Entry 7BV6 (X-ray diffraction, 3.05 A resolution); this record covers chains A and D of the 4 polymer chains in the assembly.

== Chain A ==
Molecule: Vesicle-associated membrane protein 8
Source organism: Homo sapiens
UniProtKB: Q9BV40 (VAMP8_HUMAN); residues 8-75 here = UniProt positions 8-75
Chain sequence (68 residues; row label = number of the first residue in the row):
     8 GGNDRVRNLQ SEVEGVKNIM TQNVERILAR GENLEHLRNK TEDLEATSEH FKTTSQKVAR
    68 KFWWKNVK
Disordered / not traced: 8, 75
Curated features (UniProtKB/Swiss-Prot):
  - site: Arg-33 (Interaction with STX8)
  - modified residue: Ser-18 (Phosphoserine), Thr-28 (Phosphothreonine), Thr-48 (Phosphothreonine), Thr-54 (Phosphothreonine), Ser-55 (Phosphoserine)
  - lipidation ((Microbial infection) N6-stearoyl lysine): Lys-64, Lys-68
  - mutagenesis: Lys-64 to Lys-68 (Abolished stearoylation in response to S.flexneri infection), Lys-72 (K72R: Does not affect stearoylation in response to S.flexneri infection)

== Chain D ==
Molecule: Synaptosomal-associated protein 29
Source organism: Homo sapiens
UniProtKB: O95721 (SNP29_HUMAN); residue numbers follow UniProt; this construct covers 191-258
Chain sequence (68 residues; row label = number of the first residue in the row):
   191 KNPHLRAYHQ KIDSNLDELS MGLGRLKDIA LGMQTEIEEQ DDILDRLTTK VDKLDVNIKS
   251 TERKVRQL
Disordered / not traced: 191
Curated features (UniProtKB/Swiss-Prot):
  - modified residue (Phosphoserine): Ser-204, Ser-210

== How chain A and chain D interact ==
Residue-residue contacts - 44 pairs, chain A then chain D:
  Arg-12(A) / Leu-206(D)
  Leu-16(A) / Leu-206(D)  hydrophobic
  Leu-16(A) / Leu-209(D)  hydrophobic
  Leu-16(A) / Ser-210(D)
  Leu-16(A) / Leu-213(D)  hydrophobic
  Glu-19(A) / Ser-210(D)
  Glu-19(A) / Leu-213(D)
  Val-20(A) / Leu-213(D)  hydrophobic
  Val-23(A) / Leu-213(D)
  Val-23(A) / Leu-216(D)
  Val-23(A) / Lys-217(D)
  Ile-26(A) / Lys-217(D)
  Ile-26(A) / Ala-220(D)  hydrophobic
  Ile-26(A) / Leu-221(D)  hydrophobic
  Met-27(A) / Ala-220(D)  hydrophobic
  Met-27(A) / Met-223(D)  hydrophobic
  Asn-30(A) / Ala-220(D)  hydrogen bond (side chain-backbone)
  Asn-30(A) / Met-223(D)
  Asn-30(A) / Gln-224(D)
  Arg-33(A) / Ile-227(D)
  Arg-33(A) / Glu-228(D)
  Arg-33(A) / Asp-231(D)  salt bridge
  Ile-34(A) / Ile-227(D)  hydrophobic
  Arg-37(A) / Gln-230(D)  hydrogen bond
  Asn-40(A) / Asp-231(D)
  Asn-40(A) / Leu-234(D)
  Leu-44(A) / Leu-237(D)  hydrophobic
  Leu-44(A) / Thr-238(D)
  Lys-47(A) / Thr-238(D)
  Lys-47(A) / Asp-242(D)  salt bridge
  Asp-50(A) / Asp-245(D)
  Leu-51(A) / Val-241(D)  hydrophobic
  Leu-51(A) / Leu-244(D)  hydrophobic
  Leu-51(A) / Asp-245(D)
  Leu-51(A) / Ile-248(D)  hydrophobic
  Thr-54(A) / Asp-245(D)  hydrogen bond
  Thr-54(A) / Ile-248(D)
  Thr-54(A) / Lys-249(D)  hydrogen bond
  His-57(A) / Glu-252(D)  salt bridge
  Phe-58(A) / Ile-248(D)  hydrophobic
  Phe-58(A) / Thr-251(D)
  Thr-61(A) / Val-255(D)
  Val-65(A) / Val-255(D)
  Val-65(A) / Leu-258(D)
Interface residues without a listed pair, chain A (27 interface residues in all): Leu-41, Thr-48, Ser-55, Ser-62, Lys-68, Phe-69
Interface residues without a listed pair, chain D (32 interface residues in all): Asp-203, Asp-207, Gly-214, Asp-235, Arg-256
The authors on this interface:
  - pairs named by the authors: Gln-230(D)/Arg-37(A)

== Summary ==
27 residues of chain A face 32 of chain D across their interface; the contacts include 4 hydrogen bonds and 3
salt bridges. Polar contacts include Arg-33(A)/Asp-231(D), Lys-47(A)/Asp-242(D) and His-57(A)/Glu-252(D). The
paper describes a contact between Gln-230(D) and Arg-37(A).
Chain A is Vesicle-associated membrane protein 8 and chain D is Synaptosomal-associated protein 29, both from
Homo sapiens; the structure, Crystal structure of the autophagic STX17/SNAP29/VAMP8 SNARE complex, was
determined by X-ray diffraction, deposited together with 7BV4.
